1G3D - chain A; structure by X-ray diffraction, 1.80 A resolution.

Chain A:
Protein: Beta-trypsin
From: Bos taurus
Notes: EC 3.4.21.4; fragment: mature enzyme
UniProt: P00760 (TRY1_BOVIN); numbering as in UniProt; present here: 11-34, 37-66, 69-125, 127-130, 132-204, 2 more blocks
Chain sequence (228 residues; numbered 11 to 245 plus 4 insertion-coded residues; 11 numbers in that range are skipped by the numbering (no residue carries them; nothing is unmodelled there); the number before each row is that of its first residue):
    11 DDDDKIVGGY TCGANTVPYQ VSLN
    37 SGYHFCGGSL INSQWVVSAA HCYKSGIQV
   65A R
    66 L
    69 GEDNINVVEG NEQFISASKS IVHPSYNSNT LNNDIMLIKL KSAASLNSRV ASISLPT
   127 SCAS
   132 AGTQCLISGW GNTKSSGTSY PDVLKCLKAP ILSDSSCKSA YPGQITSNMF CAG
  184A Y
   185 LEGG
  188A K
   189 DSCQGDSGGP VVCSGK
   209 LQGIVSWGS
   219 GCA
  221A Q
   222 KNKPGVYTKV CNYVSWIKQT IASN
Not modelled in the structure: 11-15
Disulfide bonds: Cys22-Cys157, Cys42-Cys58, Cys128-Cys232, Cys136-Cys201, Cys168-Cys182, Cys191-Cys220
Bound ions: Ca2+: Glu70, Asn72, Val75, Glu80
Ligand contacts: 108 (2-(5-carbamimidoyl-2-hydroxy-benzylamino)-propionic acid): His57, Asp189, Ser190, Cys191, Gln192, Ser195, Val213, Ser214, Trp215, Gly216, Gly219, Cys220, Gly226, Tyr228
UniProt features mapped onto this chain:
  - binding site (substrate): Asp194, Ser195

Summary:
Ligands of chain A: compound 108. The Ca2+ site is built by Glu70, Asn72, Val75 and Glu80. UniProt lists
substrate-binding residues Asp194 and Ser195.
Chain A is Beta-trypsin (Bos taurus); the structure, Bovine beta-trypsin bound to meta-amidino schiff base
copper (II) chelate, was determined by X-ray diffraction, deposited together with 1G3B, 1G3C and 1G3E.
